9DOP - chain A; structure by X-ray diffraction, 2.44 A resolution.

[Chain A]
Protein: Protein-arginine deiminase type-4
From: Homo sapiens
Notes: EC 3.5.3.15
UniProtKB: Q9UM07 (PADI4_HUMAN); numbering as in UniProt (aligned over 1-663)
Sequence (671 residues; row label = number of the first residue in the row; numbers below 1 keep their minus sign (Gly-7 is residue -7)):
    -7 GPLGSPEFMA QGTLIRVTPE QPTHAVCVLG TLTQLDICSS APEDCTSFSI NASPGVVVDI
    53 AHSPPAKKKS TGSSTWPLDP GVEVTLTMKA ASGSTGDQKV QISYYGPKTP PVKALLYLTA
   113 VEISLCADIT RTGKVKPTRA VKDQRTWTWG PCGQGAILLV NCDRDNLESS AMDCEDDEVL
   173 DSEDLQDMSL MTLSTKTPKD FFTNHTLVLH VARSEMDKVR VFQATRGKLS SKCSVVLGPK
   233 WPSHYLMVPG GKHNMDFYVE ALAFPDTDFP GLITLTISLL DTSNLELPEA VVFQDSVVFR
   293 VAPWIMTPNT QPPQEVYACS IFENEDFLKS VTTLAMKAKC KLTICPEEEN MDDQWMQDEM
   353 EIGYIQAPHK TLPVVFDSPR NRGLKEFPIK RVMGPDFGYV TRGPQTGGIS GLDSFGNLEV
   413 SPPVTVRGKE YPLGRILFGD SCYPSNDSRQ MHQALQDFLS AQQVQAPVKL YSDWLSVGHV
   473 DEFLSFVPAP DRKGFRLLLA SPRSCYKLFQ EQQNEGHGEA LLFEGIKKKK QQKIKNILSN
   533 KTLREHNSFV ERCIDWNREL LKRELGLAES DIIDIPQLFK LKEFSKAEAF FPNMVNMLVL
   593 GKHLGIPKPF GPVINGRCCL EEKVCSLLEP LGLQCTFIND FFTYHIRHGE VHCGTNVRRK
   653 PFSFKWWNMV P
Disordered / not traced: -7 to -1, 36-37, 54-65, 156-173, 217-225, 312-317, 339-348, 371-384, 394-401, 516-519, 633-644
Differences from the reference sequence: expression tag (-7 to 0); variant Ser55 (Gly in Q9UM07), Ala82 (Val in Q9UM07), Ala112 (Gly in Q9UM07)
UniProt features mapped onto this chain:
  - active site: Asp350, His471, Asp473, Cys645
  - binding site (Ca(2+)): Asn153, Asp155, Asp157, Asp165, Asp168, Glu170, Asp176, Asp179, Gln349, Glu351, Glu353, Asp369, Ser370, Asn373, Asp388, Phe407, Leu410, Glu411
  - binding site (substrate): Arg374, Arg639
  - modified residue (Citrulline): Arg205, Arg212, Arg218, Arg372, Arg374, Arg383
  - natural variant: Ala82 (V82A: Does not affect catalytic activity; this construct carries the variant), Ala112 (G112A: Does not affect catalytic activity; this construct carries the variant)
  - mutagenesis: Gln346 (Q346A: Impaired binding of TDFA Inhibitor), Arg374 (R374A: Strongly reduces enzymatic activity; R374Q: Impaired binding of TDFA Inhibitor), Arg639 (R639Q: Impaired binding of TDFA Inhibitor), Cys645 (C645A: Abolishes enzymatic activity)
Metal / ion sites: Ca2+: Leu410, Glu411, Asp473
Residues lining bound ligands: A1BZK ((2R)-2-amino-2-{1-[(5M)-5-(3,5-dichloropyridin-2-yl)isoquinolin-1-yl]piperidin-4-yl}-1-(pyrrolidin-1-yl)ethan-1-one): Val152, Cys154, Leu254, Ala255, Phe256, Asp258, Trp296, Phe368, Asp369, Ser370, Val392, Thr393, Asp405, Ser406, Phe407, Leu410, Met443, Ala446, Leu447, Phe450, Leu451
Reported in the primary citation:
  - catalytic residues: Asp350, His471, Asp473, Cys645 (citing earlier work)
  - binding site for A1BZK: Leu254, Phe368, Leu447, Phe450
  - conformationally variable residues (order/disorder transition): Asp369, Ser370

[Overview]
Chain A binds compound A1BZK. Leu410, Glu411 and Asp473 coordinate Ca2+. UniProt lists 4 active-site residues,
18 Ca2+-binding residues, substrate-binding residues Arg374 and Arg639 and 4 mutagenesis sites. From the
paper: catalytic residues Asp350, His471 and Asp473 among others; a binding site for A1BZK at Leu254, Phe368
and Leu447 among others.
Chain A is Protein-arginine deiminase type-4 (Homo sapiens); the structure, Inhibiting peptidylarginine
deiminases (PAD1-4) by targeting a Ca2+ dependent allosteric binding site, was determined by X-ray diffraction
(same publication as 9DOL and 9DPZ).
